PDB entry 6UGS | X-ray diffraction, 1.95 A resolution | chains H and L

Chain H:
Protein: Infliximab (Remicade) Fab Heavy Chain
Source organism: Homo sapiens
UniProtKB: A8K008 (A8K008_HUMAN); residues 117-226 here correspond to UniProt positions 139-248 (UniProt number = residue number + 22)
Amino-acid sequence (226 residues; each row starts with the number of its first residue):
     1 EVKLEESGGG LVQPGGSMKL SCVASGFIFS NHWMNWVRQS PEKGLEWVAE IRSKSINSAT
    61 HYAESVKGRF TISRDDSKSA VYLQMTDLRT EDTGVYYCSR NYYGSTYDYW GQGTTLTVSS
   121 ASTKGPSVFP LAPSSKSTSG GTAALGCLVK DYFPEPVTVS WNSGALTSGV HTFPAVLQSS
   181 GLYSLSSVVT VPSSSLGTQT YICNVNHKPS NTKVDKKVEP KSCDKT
Disordered / not traced: 137-140, 223-226
Cystine bridges: Cys22-Cys98, Cys147-Cys203

Chain L:
Protein: Infliximab (Remicade) Fab Light Chain
Source organism: Homo sapiens
UniProtKB: Q6P5S8 (Q6P5S8_HUMAN); residues 107-214 here correspond to UniProt positions 129-236 (UniProt number = residue number + 22)
Amino-acid sequence (214 residues; each row starts with the number of its first residue):
     1 DILLTQSPAI LSVSPGERVS FSCRASQFVG SSIHWYQQRT NGSPRLLIKY ASESMSGIPS
    61 RFSGSGSGTD FTLSINTVES EDIADYYCQQ SHSWPFTFGS GTNLEVKRTV AAPSVFIFPP
   121 SDEQLKSGTA SVVCLLNNFY PREAKVQWKV DNALQSGNSQ ESVTEQDSKD STYSLSSTLT
   181 LSKADYEKHK VYACEVTHQG LSSPVTKSFN RGEC
Cystine bridges: Cys23-Cys88, Cys134-Cys194

How chain H and chain L interact:
Residue-residue contacts (67):
  Gln39(H) with Gln38(L), hydrogen bond; Tyr87(L), hydrogen bond
  Leu45(H) with Tyr87(L), hydrophobic; Phe98(L), hydrophobic
  Trp47(H) with Trp94(L), hydrophobic; Pro95(L), hydrophobic; Phe96(L)
  Glu50(H) with Trp94(L)
  Arg52(H) with Trp94(L)
  His61(H) with Trp94(L)
  Tyr97(H) with Gln38(L), hydrogen bond; Gly42(L), hydrogen bond (side chain-backbone); Ser43(L); Pro44(L)
  Asn101(H) with Phe96(L)
  Gly104(H) with Phe96(L)
  Ser105(H) with His34(L); Tyr50(L); Gln89(L), hydrogen bond (backbone-side chain); Ser91(L); Phe96(L)
  Thr106(H) with His34(L); Tyr36(L); Leu46(L); Lys49(L)
  Tyr107(H) with Tyr36(L), hydrogen bond (backbone-side chain); Gln89(L); Phe96(L); Phe98(L), hydrophobic
  Asp108(H) with Leu46(L)
  Trp110(H) with Tyr36(L); Pro44(L); Phe98(L), hydrophobic
  Gly111(H) with Ser43(L), hydrogen bond (backbone-side chain)
  Gln112(H) with Ser43(L)
  Phe129(H) with Ser121(L); Glu123(L); Gln124(L)
  Pro130(H) with Ser121(L); Glu123(L)
  Leu131(H) with Phe118(L), hydrophobic
  Ala132(H) with Phe118(L)
  Ser135(H) with Cys214(L)
  Ala144(H) with Phe116(L), hydrophobic; Phe118(L)
  Leu148(H) with Ser131(L)
  Lys150(H) with Gln124(L); Ser131(L)
  His171(H) with Asn137(L); Asn138(L), hydrogen bond; Ser174(L), hydrogen bond
  Phe173(H) with Leu135(L), hydrophobic; Ser162(L); Thr164(L); Ser174(L); Leu175(L); Ser176(L)
  Pro174(H) with Ser162(L), hydrogen bond (backbone-side chain); Val163(L)
  Val176(H) with Gln160(L); Glu161(L); Ser162(L)
  Leu177(H) with Gln160(L), hydrogen bond (backbone-side chain)
  Gln178(H) with Gln160(L)
  Val188(H) with Leu135(L), hydrophobic
  Thr190(H) with Asn137(L)
  Ser222(H) with Cys214(L)
Other interface residues (no listed pair), chain H (39 interface residues in all): Val37, Thr142, Ala143, Leu145, Ser186, Lys216
Other interface residues (no listed pair), chain L (37 interface residues in all): Ser127, Thr129, Val133

Summary:
39 residues of chain H and 37 residues of chain L are in contact; the contacts include 11 hydrogen bonds.
Polar contacts include Gln39(H)-Gln38(L), Gln39(H)-Tyr87(L) and Tyr97(H)-Gln38(L).
Here chain H is Infliximab (Remicade) Fab Heavy Chain and chain L is Infliximab (Remicade) Fab Light Chain,
both from Homo sapiens. Entry 6UGS (Crystal structure of the Fab fragment of PF06438179/GP1111 an infliximab
biosimilar in a C-centered orthorhombic crystal ...) was determined by X-ray diffraction (same publication as
6UGT, 6UGU and 6UGV).
